5VL3 - chains Q and L of the 3 polymer chains in the assembly; structure by X-ray diffraction, 3.10 A resolution.

Chain Q:
Protein: B-cell receptor CD22
From: Homo sapiens
UniProtKB: P20273 (CD22_HUMAN), isoform P20273-4; residue numbers follow UniProt; this construct covers 22-330
Chain sequence (323 residues; row label = number of the first residue in the row):
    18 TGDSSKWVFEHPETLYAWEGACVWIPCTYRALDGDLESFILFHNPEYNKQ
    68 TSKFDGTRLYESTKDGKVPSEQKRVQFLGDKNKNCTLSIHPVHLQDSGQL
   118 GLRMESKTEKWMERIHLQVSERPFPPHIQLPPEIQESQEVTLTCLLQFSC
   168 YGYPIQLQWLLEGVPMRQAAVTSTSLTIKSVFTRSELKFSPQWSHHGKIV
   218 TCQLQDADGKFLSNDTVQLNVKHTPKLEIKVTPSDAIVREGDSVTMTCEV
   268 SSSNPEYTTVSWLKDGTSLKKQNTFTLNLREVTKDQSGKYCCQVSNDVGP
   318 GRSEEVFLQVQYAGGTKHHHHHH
Disordered / not traced: 18-21, 48-52, 330-340
Differences from the reference sequence: expression tag (18-21, 331-340); engineered mutation Gln67 (Asn in P20273), Gln112 (Asn in P20273), Gln135 (Asn in P20273), Gln164 (Asn in P20273)
Swiss-Prot annotation at these positions:
  - binding site (N-acetylneuraminate): Arg120
  - glycosylation (N-linked (GlcNAc...) asparagine): Asn101, Asn231
  - natural variant: Gln152 (Q152E: Observed with a marginally higher frequency in patients with systemic lupus erythematosus)
Disulfides: Cys39-Cys167, Cys44-Cys102, Cys161-Cys219, Cys265-Cys309
Covalent attachments: glycan linked to Asn101; N-acetylglucosamine (NAG) linked to Asn231
What the authors report for this chain:
  - post-translational modification sites: Asn231
  - mutagenesis - N231Q: increased binding to Epratuzumab Fab Heavy Chain
  - mutagenesis - N101A: abolished expression
  - mutagenesis - R120A, R120E: abolished binding to alpha2-6 sialyllactose
  - mutagenesis - R131A, R131K, R131Q: unchanged binding to alpha2-6 sialyllactose
  - specificity-determining residues: Trp128 (proposed by the authors, not directly observed)

Chain L:
Protein: Epratuzumab Fab Light Chain
From: Mus musculus
UniProtKB: Q8TCD0 (Q8TCD0_HUMAN); the author numbering skips numbers that UniProt does not, so the offset changes along the chain: 101-110 = UniProt 126-135; 112-215 = UniProt 136-239
Chain sequence (222 residues; numbered -2 to 215 plus 6 insertion-coded residues; 2 numbers in that range are skipped by the numbering (no residue carries them; nothing is unmodelled there); the number before each row is that of its first residue; a row labelled like 27A-27F holds insertion residues (27A, then the next letters in order); numbers below 1 keep their minus sign (Glu-2 is residue -2)):
    -2 ETGDIQLTQSPSSLSASVGDRVTMSCKSSQ
27A-27F SVLYSA
    28 NHKNYLAWYQQKPGKAPKLLIYWASTRESGVPSRFSGSGSGTDFTLTISS
    78 LQPEDIATYYCHQYLSS
    96 WTFGGGTKLEIKRTV
   112 AAPSVFIFPPSDEQLKSGTASVVCLLNNFYPREAKVQWKVDNALQSGNSQ
   162 ESVTEQDSKDSTYSLSSTLTLSKADYEKHKVYACEVTHQGLSSPVTKSFN
   212 RGEC
Disordered / not traced: -2 to 0, 210-215
Disulfides: Cys23-Cys88, Cys135-Cys195

How chain Q and chain L interact:
Residue-residue contacts - 18 pairs, chain Q then chain L:
  Glu179(Q) with Asn28(L); Tyr32(L), hydrogen bond; Trp50(L)
  Ser211(Q) with Tyr27D(L), hydrogen bond (backbone-side chain)
  His213(Q) with Ser93(L)
  Gly214(Q) with Leu92(L)
  Lys215(Q) with Tyr27D(L); Leu92(L)
  Glu245(Q) with Gln27(L)
  Lys247(Q) with Ser26(L), hydrogen bond (side chain-backbone)
  Glu266(Q) with Ser26(L); Gln27(L), hydrogen bond
  Val267(Q) with Asp1(L); Ile2(L); Gln27(L), hydrogen bond (backbone-side chain)
  Ser268(Q) with Ile2(L)
  Ser269(Q) with Ser93(L)
  Tyr274(Q) with Asp1(L), hydrogen bond
Also at the interface, not in a pair above, chain Q (15 interface residues in all): Leu178, His212, Phe292
Also at the interface, not in a pair above, chain L (11 interface residues in all): Ser27E

Overview:
15 residues of chain Q face 11 of chain L across their interface; the contacts include 6 hydrogen bonds. Polar
contacts include Glu179(Q)-Tyr32(L), Ser211(Q)-Tyr27D(L) and Lys247(Q)-Ser26(L). N-acetylglucosamine is
covalently linked to Asn231(Q). From the paper: R120A and R120E of chain Q abolish binding to alpha2-6
sialyllactose; the specificity determinant Trp128(Q); 7 substitutions were tested in all.
Here chain Q is B-cell receptor CD22 (Homo sapiens) and chain L is Epratuzumab Fab Light Chain (Mus musculus).
Entry 5VL3 (CD22 d1-d3 in complex with therapeutic Fab Epratuzumab) was determined by X-ray diffraction,
deposited together with 5VKJ, 5VKK and 5VKM.
